PDB entry 8Q4D | electron microscopy, 3.62 A resolution | chains A and b of the 30 polymer chains in the assembly

== Chain A ==
Molecule: Putative transposase for insertion sequence element IS5376
Source organism: Geobacillus stearothermophilus
UniProtKB: Q45618 (TRA6_GEOSE); numbering as in UniProt (aligned over 1-373)
Chain sequence (373 residues; row label = number of the first residue in the row):
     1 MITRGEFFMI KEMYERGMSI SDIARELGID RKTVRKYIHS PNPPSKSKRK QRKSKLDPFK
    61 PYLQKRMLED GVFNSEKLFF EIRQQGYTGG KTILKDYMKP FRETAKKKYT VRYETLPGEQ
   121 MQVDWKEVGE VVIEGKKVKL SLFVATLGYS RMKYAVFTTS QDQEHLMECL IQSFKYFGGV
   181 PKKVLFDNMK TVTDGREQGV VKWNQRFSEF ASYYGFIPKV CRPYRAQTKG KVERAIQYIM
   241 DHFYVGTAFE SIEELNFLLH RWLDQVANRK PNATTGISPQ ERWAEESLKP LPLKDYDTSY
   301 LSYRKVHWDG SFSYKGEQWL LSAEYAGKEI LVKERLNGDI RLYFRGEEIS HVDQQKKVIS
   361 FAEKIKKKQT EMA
Disordered / not traced: 353-373
Swiss-Prot annotation at these positions:
  - DNA-binding region: Ile-20 to His-39 (H-T-H motif)
Metal / ion sites: Mg2+: Asp-124, Asp-187 (shared with 1 residue of chain c; 1 residue of chain d)
What the authors report for this chain:
  - mutagenesis - Y343A/R345A: decreased catalytic activity (IstB ATPase activity)
  - mutagenesis - Y343A/R345A: decreased catalytic activity on DNA integration
  - binding site for the ligand ADP: Glu-209, Tyr-213
  - mutagenesis - K126A, N188A, K190A, E209A, Y213A: decreased catalytic activity
  - binding site for DNA (118-MER) / TIR-transferred strand: Lys-126
  - binding site for DNA (118-MER) / TIR-transferred strand: Lys-190
  - mutagenesis - Y224A: decreased catalytic activity (integration activity)
  - mutagenesis - Y224A: unchanged catalytic activity (transposition activity)
  - catalytic residues: Asp-124, Asp-187, Glu-233
  - Mg2+ coordination: Asp-124
  - binding site for DNA (58-MER) / target-reverse complement: Asn-188, Lys-190, Tyr-224

== Chain b ==
Molecule: DNA (58-MER) / TIR non-transferred strand
Sequence (58 nucleotides; numbered 3 to 60; the number before each row is that of its first residue):
     3 TCATGTCAAG GCCGATTATT TTTTCCCCAA AATCGCCGGT TTAAAATTCC CCAGAAGG
Construct notes: expression tag (3)

== How chain A and chain b interact ==
Residue-residue contacts - 17 pairs, chain A then chain b:
  Met-1(A) with DT24(b), sugar contact; DT25(b), hydrogen bond to the phosphate
  Gly-28(A) with DT26(b), phosphate contact
  Ile-29(A) with DT26(b), phosphate contact
  Asp-30(A) with DT26(b), hydrogen bond to the phosphate
  Tyr-37(A) with DT25(b), phosphate contact
  Arg-49(A) with DT23(b), sugar contact
  Phe-73(A) with DG12(b), phosphate contact
  Asn-74(A) with DA11(b), hydrogen bond to the phosphate; DG12(b), phosphate contact
  Ser-75(A) with DG12(b), hydrogen bond to the phosphate
  Glu-76(A) with DA11(b), phosphate contact
  Lys-95(A) with DG12(b), base contact; DG13(b), base contact
  Lys-99(A) with DG13(b), sugar contact; DC14(b), salt bridge to the phosphate
  Arg-102(A) with DG12(b), salt bridge to the phosphate
Also at the interface, not in a pair above, chain A (16 interface residues in all): Ile-2, Thr-33, Thr-92
Also at the interface, not in a pair above, chain b (9 interface residues in all): DC15

== In short ==
The interface between chain A and chain b involves 16 residues on one side and 9 on the other; the contacts
include 4 hydrogen bonds and 2 salt bridges. Among the polar pairs are Met-1(A)/DT25(b), Asp-30(A)/DT26(b) and
Asn-74(A)/DA11(b). From the paper: catalytic residues Asp-124(A), Asp-187(A) and Glu-233(A); K126A, N188A and
K190A of chain A, among others, reduce catalytic activity; 7 substitutions were tested in all.
Here chain A is Putative transposase for insertion sequence element IS5376 (Geobacillus stearothermophilus)
and chain b is DNA (58-MER) / TIR non-transferred strand. Entry 8Q4D (IstA-IstB(E167Q) Strand Transfer
Complex) was determined by electron microscopy together with 8Q3W from the same study.
